Entry 7DBA (X-ray diffraction, 2.46 A resolution); this record covers chains A and E of the 6 polymer chains in the assembly.

# Chain A
Name: Tubulin alpha-1B chain
Source organism: Sus scrofa
UniProt: Q2XVP4 (TBA1B_PIG); residues 1-451 here = UniProt positions 1-451
Sequence (451 residues; each row starts with the number of its first residue):
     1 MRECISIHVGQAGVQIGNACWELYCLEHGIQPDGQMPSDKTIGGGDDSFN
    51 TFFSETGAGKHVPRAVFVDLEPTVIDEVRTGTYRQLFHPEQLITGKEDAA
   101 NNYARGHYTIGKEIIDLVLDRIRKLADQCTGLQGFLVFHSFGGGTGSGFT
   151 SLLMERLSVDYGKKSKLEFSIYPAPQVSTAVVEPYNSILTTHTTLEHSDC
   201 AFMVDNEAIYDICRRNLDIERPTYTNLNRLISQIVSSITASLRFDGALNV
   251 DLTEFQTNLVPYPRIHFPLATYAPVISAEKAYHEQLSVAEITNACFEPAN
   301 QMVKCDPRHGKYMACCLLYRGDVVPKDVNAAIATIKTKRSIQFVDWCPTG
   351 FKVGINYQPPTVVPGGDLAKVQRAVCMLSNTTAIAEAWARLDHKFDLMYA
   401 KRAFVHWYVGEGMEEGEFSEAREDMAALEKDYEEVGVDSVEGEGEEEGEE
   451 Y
Unresolved in the structure: 438-451
UniProt features mapped onto this chain:
  - motif: M1 to C4 (MREC motif)
  - active site: E254
  - binding site (GTP): G10, Q11, A12, Q15, E71, A99, S140, G143, G144, T145, G146, T179, E183, N206, Y224, N228, L252
  - binding site (Mg(2+)): E71
  - site: Y451 (Involved in polymerization)
  - modified residue: K40 (N6,N6,N6-trimethyllysine), S48 (Phosphoserine), S232 (Phosphoserine), Y282 (3'-nitrotyrosine), R339 (Omega-N-methylarginine), S439 (Phosphoserine), E443 (5-glutamyl polyglutamate), E445 (5-glutamyl polyglutamate), Y451 (3'-nitrotyrosine)
  - cross-link (Glycyl lysine isopeptide (Lys-Gly)): K326 (interchain with G-Cter in ubiquitin), K370 (interchain with G-Cter in ubiquitin)
Bound ions: Ca2+: D39, T41, G44, E55
Small-molecule neighbours:
  - GTP (guanosine-5'-triphosphate): G10, Q11, A12, Q15, I16, D69, D98, A99, A100, N101, S140, G142, G143, G144, T145, G146, I171, P173, V177, S178, T179, E183, N206, Y224, L227, N228, I231
  - H1O (2-(1-methylindol-4-yl)-7-(3,4,5-trimethoxyphenyl)-1H-benzimidazole): N101, T179, A180, V181

# Chain E
Name: Stathmin-4
Source organism: Mus musculus
UniProt: P63042 (STMN4_MOUSE); residues 5-145 here correspond to UniProt positions 49-189 (UniProt number = residue number + 44)
Sequence (143 residues; numbered 3 to 145; the number before each row is that of its first residue):
     3 MADMEVIELNKCTSGQSFEVILKPPSFDGVPEFNASLPRRRDPSLEEIQK
    53 KLEAAEERRKYQEAELLKHLAEKREHEREVIQKAIEENNNFIKMAKEKLA
   103 QKMESNKENREAHLAAMLERLQEKDKHAEEVRKNKELKEEASR
Unresolved in the structure: 3-5, 29-43, 144-145
Differences from the reference sequence: initiating methionine (3); expression tag (4)

# How chain A and chain E interact
Residue-residue contacts (63; chain A residue first):
  H107(A) with K53(E), hydrogen bond; L54(E)
  Y108(A) with K53(E); L54(E), hydrophobic; A57(E), hydrophobic; R61(E)
  T109(A) with R61(E), hydrogen bond
  K112(A) with L54(E); E55(E); E58(E)
  L152(A) with L54(E), hydrophobic
  E155(A) with I50(E); K53(E), salt bridge
  R156(A) with L47(E); Q51(E)
  S158(A) with D44(E), hydrogen bond
  V159(A) with P45(E)
  E196(A) with D44(E)
  H197(A) with D44(E), salt bridge
  D245(A) with C14(E); S16(E)
  A247(A) with N12(E); S19(E)
  L248(A) with S19(E)
  P325(A) with Q18(E); F20(E), hydrophobic
  N329(A) with M6(E); V8(E); F20(E); V22(E)
  K336(A) with L24(E)
  D345(A) with P27(E); S28(E), hydrogen bond (backbone-backbone)
  C347(A) with P27(E)
  P348(A) with K25(E); P27(E)
  T349(A) with I23(E); L24(E), hydrogen bond (backbone-backbone); K25(E), hydrogen bond (backbone-backbone)
  G350(A) with V22(E)
  F351(A) with E21(E); V22(E), hydrogen bond (backbone-backbone); L24(E), hydrophobic
  K352(A) with F20(E); E21(E)
  V353(A) with S19(E); F20(E), hydrogen bond (backbone-backbone)
  G354(A) with Q18(E)
  I355(A) with G17(E); Q18(E), hydrogen bond (backbone-backbone)
  N356(A) with S16(E)
  Y357(A) with T15(E); S16(E), hydrogen bond (backbone-backbone); G17(E); Q18(E), hydrogen bond
  V409(A) with Q64(E)
  G410(A) with R61(E); Q64(E)
  E411(A) with R61(E), hydrogen bond (backbone-side chain)
  G412(A) with A57(E); R60(E), hydrogen bond (backbone-side chain); R61(E)
  E414(A) with R60(E), salt bridge
Other interface residues (no listed pair), chain A (38 interface residues in all): V328, I332, A333, W346
Other interface residues (no listed pair), chain E (32 interface residues in all): P26, S46

# In short
The interface between chain A and chain E involves 38 residues on one side and 32 on the other; the contacts
include 13 hydrogen bonds and 3 salt bridges. Polar contacts include E155(A)-K53(E), H197(A)-D44(E) and
E414(A)-R60(E). Chain A binds GTP and compound H1O.
Chain A is Tubulin alpha-1B chain (Sus scrofa) and chain E is Stathmin-4 (Mus musculus); the structure, RYX in
complex with tubulin, was determined by X-ray diffraction.
